PDB entry 8OWF | X-ray diffraction, 1.30 A resolution | chain A

# Chain A
Name: Chitodextrinase
Source organism: Clostridium perfringens
UniProt: F8UNI5 (F8UNI5_CLOPF); residue numbers follow UniProt; this construct covers 46-611
Sequence (575 residues; numbered 44 to 618; the number before each row is that of its first residue):
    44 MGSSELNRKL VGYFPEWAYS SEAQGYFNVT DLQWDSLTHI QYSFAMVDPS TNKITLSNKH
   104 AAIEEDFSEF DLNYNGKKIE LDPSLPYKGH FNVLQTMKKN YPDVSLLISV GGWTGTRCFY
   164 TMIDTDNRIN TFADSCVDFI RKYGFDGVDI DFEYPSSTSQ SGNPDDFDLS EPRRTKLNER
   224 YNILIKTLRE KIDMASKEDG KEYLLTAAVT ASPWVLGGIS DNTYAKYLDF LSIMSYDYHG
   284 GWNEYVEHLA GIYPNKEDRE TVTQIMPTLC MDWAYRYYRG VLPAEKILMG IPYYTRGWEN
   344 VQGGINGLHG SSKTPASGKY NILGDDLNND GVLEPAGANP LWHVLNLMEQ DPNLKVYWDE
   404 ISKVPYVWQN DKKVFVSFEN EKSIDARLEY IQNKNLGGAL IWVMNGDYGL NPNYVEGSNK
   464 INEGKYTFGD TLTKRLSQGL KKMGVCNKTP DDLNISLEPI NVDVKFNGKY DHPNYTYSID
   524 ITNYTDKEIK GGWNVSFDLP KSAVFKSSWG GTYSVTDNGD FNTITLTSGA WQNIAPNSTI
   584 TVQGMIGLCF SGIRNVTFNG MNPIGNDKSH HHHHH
Not modelled in the structure: 44-46, 610-618
Sequence notes: initiating methionine (44); expression tag (45, 612-618); conflict Arg-302 (Ile in F8UNI5)
Ligand contacts: 2-amino-2-deoxy-beta-D-glucopyranose (GCS): Trp-156, Tyr-197, Trp-257, Asp-280, Trp-285, Glu-303, Leu-312, Arg-339, Asp-368, Trp-445
What the authors report for this chain:
  - catalytic residues: Glu-196 (citing earlier work)
  - mutagenesis - E196Q: abolished catalytic activity

# Summary
Bound to chain A: 2-amino-2-deoxy-beta-D-glucopyranose. The paper reports the catalytic residue Glu-196; E196Q
abolishes catalytic activity.
Chain A is Chitodextrinase (Clostridium perfringens); the structure, Clostridium perfringens chitinase
CP4_3455 with chitosan, was determined by X-ray diffraction together with 8OSE, 8OTB, 8OVR, 8OYE and 8C6Z from
the same study.
